4FMO - chains A and C of the 3 polymer chains in the assembly; structure by X-ray diffraction, 3.04 A resolution.

== Chain A ==
Protein: DNA mismatch repair protein MLH1
From: Saccharomyces cerevisiae
Reference sequence: P38920 (MLH1_YEAST); residue numbers follow UniProt; this construct covers 485-769
Sequence (288 residues; row label = number of the first residue in the row):
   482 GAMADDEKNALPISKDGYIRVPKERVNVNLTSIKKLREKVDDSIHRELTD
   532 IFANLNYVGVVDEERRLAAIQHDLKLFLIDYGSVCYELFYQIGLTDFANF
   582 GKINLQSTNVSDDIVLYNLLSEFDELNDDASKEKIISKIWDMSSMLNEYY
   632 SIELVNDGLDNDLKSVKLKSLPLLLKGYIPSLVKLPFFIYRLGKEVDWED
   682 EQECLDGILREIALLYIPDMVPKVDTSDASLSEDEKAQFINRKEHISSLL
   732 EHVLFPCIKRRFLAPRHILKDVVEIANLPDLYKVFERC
Not modelled in the structure: 482-505
Construct notes: expression tag (482-484)
Metal / ion sites: Mg2+ near D531 (its only coordinating residue here); Zn2+ site 1: C769 (shared with 3 residues of chain B)
Curated features (UniProtKB/Swiss-Prot):
  - natural variant: L607 (L607F: In strain: EAY1068, M2-8 and 3 more), D678 (D678N: In strain: SK1, YJM320 and 1 more), P703 (P703L: In strain: SK1, YJM320 and 1 more), D761 (D761G: In strain: EAY1066, EAY1068 and 9 more)
  - mutagenesis: Q552 (Q552L: Defective in a mismatch repair assay), R672 (R672P: Defective in a mismatch repair assay), A694 (A694T: Fully functional in a mismatch repair assay), K764 (K764E: Displays an increase in spontaneous mutation accumulation. Does not impair heterodimer formation; K764R: No effect), F766 (F766A: Displays an increase in spontaneous mutation accumulation. Does not impair heterodimer formation), E767 (E767D: Displays an increase in spontaneous mutation accumulation. Does not impair heterodimer formation), C769 (C769A: No effect; C769S: Displays an increase in spontaneous mutation accumulation. Does not impair heterodimer formation)

== Chain C ==
Protein: DNA repair peptide
Reference sequence: P39875 (EXO1_YEAST); numbering as in UniProt (aligned over 443-450)
Sequence (8 residues; each row starts with the number of its first residue):
   443 TRSKFFNK
Not modelled in the structure: 450

== Chain A / chain C interface ==
Residue-residue contacts - 16 pairs, chain A then chain C:
  N510(A) with T443(C), hydrogen bond (backbone-side chain)
  L511(A) with T443(C); R444(C); S445(C)
  T512(A) with T443(C), hydrogen bond (side chain-backbone)
  M626(A) with F447(C), hydrophobic; F448(C), hydrophobic
  E629(A) with K446(C), salt bridge; F447(C)
  Y630(A) with S445(C), hydrogen bond; F447(C)
  W679(A) with F448(C)
  E682(A) with R444(C), salt bridge; S445(C), hydrogen bond (side chain-backbone); F448(C)
  C685(A) with F448(C), hydrophobic
Also at the interface, not in a pair above, chain A (12 interface residues in all): S625, D681, L686

== Overview ==
12 residues of chain A and 6 residues of chain C are in contact; the contacts include 4 hydrogen bonds and 2
salt bridges. Among the polar pairs are E629(A)-K446(C), E682(A)-R444(C) and N510(A)-T443(C). Curated
annotation (UniProt) lists 7 mutagenesis sites on chain A.
Chain A is DNA mismatch repair protein MLH1 (Saccharomyces cerevisiae) and chain C is DNA repair peptide; the
structure, Structure of the C-terminal domain of the Saccharomyces cerevisiae MUTL alpha (MLH1/PMS1)
heterodimer bound to a ..., was determined by X-ray diffraction, deposited together with 4FMN.
